Entry 7O0I (electron microscopy, 8.30 A resolution (very low resolution: no residue pairs are listed; an interface is given only as per-side residue counts)); this record covers chains A and N of the 60 polymer chains in the assembly.

Chain A:
Protein: RsbS, negative regulator of sigma-B
From: Vibrio vulnificus
UniProt: A0A2S3QZH9 (A0A2S3QZH9_VIBVL); residues 1-115 here correspond to UniProt positions 3-117 (UniProt number = residue number + 2)
Sequence (115 residues; numbered 1 to 115; the number before each row is that of its first residue):
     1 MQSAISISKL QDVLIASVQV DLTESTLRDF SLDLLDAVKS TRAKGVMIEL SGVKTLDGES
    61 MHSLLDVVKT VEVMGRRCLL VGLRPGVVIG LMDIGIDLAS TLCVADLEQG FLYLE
Unresolved in the structure: 1-2
Sequence notes: conflict Ser63 (Arg65 in A0A2S3QZH9)

Chain N:
Protein: Anti-anti-sigma factor
From: Vibrio vulnificus
UniProt: A0A1W6M9Q5 (A0A1W6M9Q5_VIBVL); residues 2-307 here correspond to UniProt positions 1-306 (UniProt number = residue number - 1)
Sequence (306 residues; row label = number of the first residue in the row):
     2 MSLGSVLNKV EDADELLKLH DLTEADLALI RKFGQIMVPK LDEYVKHFYD WLRNTPEYEQ
    62 YFGDAQKLQR VQDSQVRYWK TFFDARIDSA YLKERRDVGE IHARVGLPLP TYFAGMNISM
   122 VIFTKRMYDG SLYSDEYSSL VTAFTKLLHL DTTIVVDTYS RLINKRISEQ SEALLAMSTP
   182 VTMIWQDILM LPIVGIIDSK RAQDIMSAVL NKISENRAKI FIMDISGVAV VDTAVANHFI
   242 KITKATKLMG CDCLVSGVSP SIARTMVQLG INVGEVRTNA TLRDALENAF KIVGLTVSGL
   302 KHFPHE
Unresolved in the structure: 2-169, 295-307
From the paper describing this entry:
  - post-translational modification sites: Ser200, Thr234 (proposed by the authors, not directly observed)

Chain A / chain N interface:
At this resolution (8 A) residue pairs are not listed: 5 residues of chain A and 4 of chain N lie at the interface.

In short:
The interface between chain A and chain N involves 5 residues on one side and 4 on the other. From the paper:
modification sites Ser200(N) and Thr234(N).
Here chain A is RsbS, negative regulator of sigma-B and chain N is Anti-anti-sigma factor, both from Vibrio
vulnificus. Entry 7O0I (Vibrio vulnificus stressosome) was determined by electron microscopy.
